PDB entry 7UPO | X-ray diffraction, 2.10 A resolution | chains A and C of the 3 polymer chains in the assembly

Chain A:
Name: DHT03 protein A
From: synthetic construct
Sequence (75 residues; each row starts with the number of its first residue; numbers below 1 keep their minus sign (Gly-2 is residue -2)):
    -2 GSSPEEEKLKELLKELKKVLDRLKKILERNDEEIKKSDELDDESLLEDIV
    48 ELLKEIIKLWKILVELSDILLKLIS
Disordered / not traced: -2

Chain C:
Name: DHT03 protein C
From: synthetic construct
Sequence (77 residues; row label = number of the first residue in the row; numbers below 1 keep their minus sign (Gly-1 is residue -1)):
    -1 GSKQKEAIKVYLELLEVHSRVLKALIEQIKLFIELIKRPDEDLADKVRKS
    49 SEELKKIIKEVEKILRKVDDILYKVKS
Disordered / not traced: -1

Chain A / chain C interface:
Pairs across the interface - 40 pairs, chain A then chain C:
  Leu37(A) - Gln2(C)
  Asp39(A) - Lys1(C)
  Asp39(A) - Gln2(C)
  Glu40(A) - Leu70(C)
  Glu40(A) - Lys74(C)
  Leu43(A) - Ala5(C)  hydrophobic
  Leu43(A) - Ile69(C)  hydrophobic
  Leu43(A) - Leu70(C)  hydrophobic
  Glu44(A) - Leu70(C)
  Glu44(A) - Lys74(C)  salt bridge
  Ile46(A) - Ala5(C)  hydrophobic
  Ile46(A) - Tyr9(C)  hydrophobic
  Val47(A) - Val66(C)  hydrophobic
  Val47(A) - Asp67(C)
  Val47(A) - Leu70(C)  hydrophobic
  Leu50(A) - Leu12(C)  hydrophobic
  Leu50(A) - Leu63(C)  hydrophobic
  Ile54(A) - Val59(C)  hydrophobic
  Ile54(A) - Glu60(C)
  Ile54(A) - Leu63(C)  hydrophobic
  Trp57(A) - Val19(C)  hydrophobic
  Trp57(A) - Ile56(C)  hydrophobic
  Lys58(A) - Ile56(C)
  Lys58(A) - Glu60(C)  salt bridge
  Leu60(A) - Leu23(C)  hydrophobic
  Val61(A) - Ser49(C)
  Val61(A) - Leu52(C)  hydrophobic
  Val61(A) - Lys53(C)
  Val61(A) - Ile56(C)  hydrophobic
  Ser64(A) - Gln26(C)
  Ser64(A) - Phe30(C)
  Ser64(A) - Val45(C)
  Leu67(A) - Phe30(C)  hydrophobic
  Leu68(A) - Leu33(C)  hydrophobic
  Leu68(A) - Ala42(C)
  Leu68(A) - Val45(C)  hydrophobic
  Leu68(A) - Arg46(C)
  Ile71(A) - Phe30(C)  hydrophobic
  Ile71(A) - Leu33(C)
  Ile71(A) - Ile34(C)  hydrophobic
Interface residues without a listed pair, chain A (21 interface residues in all): Leu42, Lys51, Ile53, Asp65
Interface residues without a listed pair, chain C (30 interface residues in all): Val8, His16, Ile62, Val73

Overview:
Chain A and chain C form an interface of 21 and 30 residues respectively, with 2 salt bridges. Polar contacts
include Glu44(A)-Lys74(C) and Lys58(A)-Glu60(C).
Here chain A is DHT03 protein A and chain C is DHT03 protein C, both from synthetic construct. Entry 7UPO
(Crystal structure of designed heterotrimeric assembly DHT03) was determined by X-ray diffraction (same
publication as 7UPP and 7UPQ).
